5ZMD - chains A and C of the 4 polymer chains in the assembly; structure by X-ray diffraction, 3.30 A resolution.

== Chain A (and C) ==
Protein: Alpha-ketoglutarate-dependent dioxygenase FTO
Organism: Homo sapiens
Notes: EC 1.14.11.-; chain C of this document is another copy of the same molecule, construct and numbering; everything in this record applies to it too
UniProt: Q9C0B1 (FTO_HUMAN); residues 37-499 here = UniProt positions 37-499
Amino-acid sequence (463 residues; numbered 37 to 499; the number before each row is that of its first residue):
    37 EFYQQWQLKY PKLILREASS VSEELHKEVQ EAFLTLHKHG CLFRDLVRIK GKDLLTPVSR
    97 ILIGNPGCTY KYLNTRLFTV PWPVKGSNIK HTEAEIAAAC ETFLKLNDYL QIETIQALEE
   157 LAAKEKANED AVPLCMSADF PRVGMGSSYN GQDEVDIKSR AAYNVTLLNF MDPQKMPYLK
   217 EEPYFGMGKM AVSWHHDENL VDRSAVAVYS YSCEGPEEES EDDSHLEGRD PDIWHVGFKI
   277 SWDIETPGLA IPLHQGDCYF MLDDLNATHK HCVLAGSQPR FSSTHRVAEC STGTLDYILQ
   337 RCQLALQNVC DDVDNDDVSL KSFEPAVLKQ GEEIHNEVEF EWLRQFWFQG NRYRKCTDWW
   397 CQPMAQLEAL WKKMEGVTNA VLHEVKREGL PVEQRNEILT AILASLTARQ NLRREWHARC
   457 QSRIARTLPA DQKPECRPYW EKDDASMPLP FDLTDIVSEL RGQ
Unresolved in the structure: 123, 161-189, 251-267, 347-353, 423-429 (chain C: 122-123, 160-188, 250-267, 345-354, 422-430)
Differences from the reference sequence: engineered mutation K86 (Gln in Q9C0B1), K306 (Gln in Q9C0B1)
Disulfide bonds: C77-C392
Bound ions: Mn2+: H231, D233, H307 (together with N-oxalylglycine)
Ligand contacts: N-oxalylglycine (OGA): R96, L203, N205, H231, D233, V244, L289, Y295, H307, V309, R316, S318, T320, R322
What the authors report for this chain:
  - binding site for the 9-nt DNA strand: K88, K306
  - binding site for the 9-nt DNA strand: I85, K86, R96, Y106, Y108, L109, L203, K216, V228, S229, W230, H231, E234, R322
  - mutagenesis - Q86K (1.5-fold), Q306K (10-fold): increased binding to ssDNA
  - mutagenesis - R96A, Y106F: decreased binding to ssDNA
  - mutagenesis - E234A: unchanged binding to ssDNA
  - specificity-determining residues: R96, E234 (by similarity / conservation)
  - binding site for N-oxalylglycine: N205, Y295, R316, S318, R322
  - Mn2+ coordination: H231, D233, H307
  - conformationally variable residues (side-chain flip): E234
  - mutagenesis - E234A: increased catalytic activity on 3mT
  - mutagenesis - E234A: increased catalytic activity on m6A
  - mutagenesis - S229A, E234P: decreased catalytic activity on m6A
  - mutagenesis - Q86K/Q306K (16-fold): increased binding to the 9-nt DNA strand

== How chain A and chain C interact ==
Residue-residue contacts (29; chain A residue first):
  Q41(A) - R497(C)
  W42(A) - R497(C)
  K86(A) - Y220(C)
  K86(A) - K306(C)
  G87(A) - P219(C)
  E218(A) - R450(C)  hydrogen bond (backbone-side chain)
  P219(A) - G87(C)
  P219(A) - R450(C)  hydrogen bond (backbone-side chain)
  P219(A) - E451(C)
  Y220(A) - K86(C)
  Y220(A) - N447(C)
  Y220(A) - R450(C)
  Y220(A) - E451(C)
  F221(A) - N447(C)
  G222(A) - R450(C)
  I280(A) - E451(C)
  E281(A) - A444(C)
  P283(A) - T443(C)
  K306(A) - K86(C)
  T443(A) - P283(C)
  A444(A) - E281(C)
  N447(A) - Y220(C)
  N447(A) - F221(C)
  L448(A) - E281(C)
  R450(A) - F221(C)
  R450(A) - G222(C)
  E451(A) - P219(C)
  E451(A) - Y220(C)
  R497(A) - Q41(C)  hydrogen bond
Also at the interface, not in a pair above, chain A (24 interface residues in all): N110, E377, A440, S494
Also at the interface, not in a pair above, chain C (22 interface residues in all): F38, W42, N110, I280, A440, L448

== Summary ==
24 residues of chain A face 22 of chain C across their interface; the contacts include 3 hydrogen bonds. Polar
pairs include E218(A)-R450(C), P219(A)-R450(C) and R497(A)-Q41(C). The paper reports a binding site for the
9-nt DNA strand at K88(A), K306(A) and I85(A) among others; Q86K and Q306K of chain A increase binding to
ssDNA; 8 substitutions were tested in all.
Both chains are Alpha-ketoglutarate-dependent dioxygenase FTO (Homo sapiens). Entry 5ZMD (Crystal structure of
FTO in complex with m6dA modified ssDNA) was determined by X-ray diffraction.
